PDB entry 1AFQ | X-ray diffraction, 1.80 A resolution | chains B and C of the 3 polymer chains in the assembly

[Chain B]
Molecule: Bovine gamma-chymotrypsin
Source organism: Bos taurus
Notes: EC 3.4.21.1
Reference sequence: P00766 (CTRA_BOVIN); numbering as in UniProt (aligned over 16-146)
Sequence (131 residues; row label = number of the first residue in the row):
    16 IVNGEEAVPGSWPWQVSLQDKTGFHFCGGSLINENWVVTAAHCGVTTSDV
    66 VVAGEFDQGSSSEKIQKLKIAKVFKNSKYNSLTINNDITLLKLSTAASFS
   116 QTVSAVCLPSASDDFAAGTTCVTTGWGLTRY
Disulfides: Cys-42/Cys-58
Residues lining bound ligands:
  - 0FG (D-leucyl-N-(4-fluorobenzyl)-L-phenylalaninamide), molecule 1: Ile-47, Cys-122, Leu-123, Pro-124, Ser-125
  - 0FG, molecule 2: His-57, Tyr-94, Ile-99
UniProt features mapped onto this chain:
  - active site (Charge relay system): His-57, Asp-102

[Chain C]
Molecule: Bovine gamma-chymotrypsin
Source organism: Bos taurus
Notes: EC 3.4.21.1
Reference sequence: P00766 (CTRA_BOVIN); residue numbers follow UniProt; this construct covers 150-245
Sequence (96 residues; numbered 150 to 245; the number before each row is that of its first residue):
   150 NTPDRLQQASLPLLSNTNCKKYWGTKIKDAMICAGASGVSSCMGDSGGPL
   200 VCKKNGAWTLVGIVSWGSSTCSTSTPGVYARVTALVNWVQQTLAAN
Disulfides: Cys-168/Cys-182, Cys-191/Cys-220
Residues lining bound ligands: 0FG (D-leucyl-N-(4-fluorobenzyl)-L-phenylalaninamide): Ser-189, Ser-190, Cys-191, Met-192, Ser-195, Val-213, Ser-214, Trp-215, Gly-216, Ser-217, Ser-218, Cys-220, Gly-226
UniProt features mapped onto this chain:
  - active site: Ser-195 (Charge relay system)

[Interface between chain B and chain C]
Inter-chain disulfides: Cys-136(B)/Cys-201(C)
Residue-residue contacts (149):
  Ile-16(B) with Gln-156(C); Gln-157(C); Ala-158(C), hydrophobic; Ser-189(C); Asp-194(C), hydrogen bond (backbone-side chain)
  Val-17(B) with Val-188(C); Ser-189(C), hydrogen bond (backbone-backbone); Cys-220(C), hydrophobic; Thr-222(C)
  Asn-18(B) with Gly-187(C), hydrogen bond (side chain-backbone); Val-188(C); Thr-222(C)
  Gly-19(B) with Gln-157(C)
  Glu-20(B) with Gln-156(C); Gln-157(C), hydrogen bond (backbone-backbone)
  Glu-21(B) with Arg-154(C), salt bridge; Leu-155(C); Gln-156(C)
  Ala-22(B) with Leu-155(C), hydrogen bond (backbone-backbone); Gln-157(C)
  Trp-27(B) with Gln-157(C), hydrogen bond
  Trp-29(B) with Trp-207(C), hydrophobic
  Gln-30(B) with Leu-155(C); Pro-198(C)
  His-40(B) with Gly-193(C), hydrogen bond (side chain-backbone)
  Cys-42(B) with Ser-195(C)
  Gly-43(B) with Ser-195(C), hydrogen bond (backbone-backbone); Gly-196(C); Gly-197(C)
  Gly-44(B) with Gly-196(C); Gly-197(C)
  Ser-45(B) with Pro-198(C)
  Ile-47(B) with Val-238(C), hydrophobic; Leu-242(C), hydrophobic
  Asn-48(B) with Leu-242(C)
  Trp-51(B) with Leu-242(C), hydrophobic; Asn-245(C)
  Val-53(B) with Gly-196(C); Leu-209(C), hydrophobic; Ile-212(C), hydrophobic
  Thr-54(B) with Gly-196(C); Ile-212(C)
  Ala-55(B) with Gly-196(C); Ile-212(C); Val-213(C)
  His-57(B) with Ser-195(C), hydrogen bond; Ser-214(C)
  Cys-58(B) with Ser-195(C)
  Phe-71(B) with Asp-153(C); Arg-154(C); Leu-155(C), hydrogen bond (backbone-backbone)
  Asp-72(B) with Asp-153(C); Arg-154(C), salt bridge
  Gln-73(B) with Asp-153(C), hydrogen bond (backbone-backbone)
  Phe-89(B) with Trp-237(C); Thr-241(C); Asn-245(C)
  Asn-91(B) with Trp-237(C)
  Thr-98(B) with Met-180(C)
  Ile-99(B) with Met-180(C); Ser-214(C); Trp-215(C)
  Asn-100(B) with Lys-177(C); Ala-179(C); Met-180(C)
  Asn-101(B) with Ala-179(C); Leu-234(C)
  Asp-102(B) with Ser-214(C), hydrogen bond; Ala-229(C)
  Ile-103(B) with Ile-212(C), hydrophobic; Leu-234(C), hydrophobic; Trp-237(C), hydrophobic; Val-238(C), hydrophobic
  Leu-105(B) with Trp-237(C), hydrophobic; Thr-241(C); Leu-242(C), hydrophobic
  Lys-107(B) with Asn-245(C), hydrogen bond (side chain-backbone)
  Val-121(B) with Val-200(C), hydrophobic; Trp-207(C); Leu-209(C)
  Cys-122(B) with Trp-207(C), hydrogen bond (backbone-backbone); Thr-208(C); Leu-209(C), hydrogen bond (backbone-backbone)
  Leu-123(B) with Thr-208(C); Val-238(C), hydrophobic
  Pro-124(B) with Thr-208(C); Leu-209(C); Val-231(C); Thr-232(C); Val-235(C)
  Ser-125(B) with Thr-232(C)
  Ala-126(B) with Thr-232(C); Val-235(C); Asn-236(C)
  Asp-128(B) with Thr-232(C)
  Asp-129(B) with Lys-203(C), hydrogen bond (backbone-side chain)
  Phe-130(B) with Leu-162(C), hydrophobic; Lys-203(C); Val-210(C), hydrophobic
  Ala-131(B) with Leu-162(C)
  Ala-132(B) with Leu-162(C); Leu-163(C); Ser-164(C)
  Gly-133(B) with Leu-162(C), hydrogen bond (backbone-backbone)
  Thr-134(B) with Leu-160(C); Pro-161(C); Leu-162(C), hydrogen bond (backbone-backbone)
  Thr-135(B) with Ser-159(C); Leu-160(C)
  Cys-136(B) with Ala-158(C); Ser-159(C); Leu-160(C), hydrogen bond (backbone-backbone); Leu-162(C), hydrophobic; Val-200(C); Cys-201(C), disulfide
  Val-137(B) with Ala-158(C); Pro-198(C); Leu-199(C); Val-200(C), hydrogen bond (backbone-backbone)
  Thr-138(B) with Gln-157(C); Ala-158(C), hydrogen bond (backbone-backbone); Ser-190(C); Pro-198(C), hydrogen bond (side chain-backbone); Leu-199(C); Val-213(C)
  Thr-139(B) with Gln-156(C); Gln-157(C); Pro-198(C)
  Gly-140(B) with Leu-155(C); Gln-156(C), hydrogen bond (backbone-backbone); Asp-194(C)
  Trp-141(B) with Thr-151(C); Pro-152(C); Asp-153(C), hydrogen bond (side chain-backbone); Arg-154(C); Leu-155(C); Asp-194(C)
  Gly-142(B) with Pro-152(C); Met-192(C); Gly-193(C); Asp-194(C), hydrogen bond (backbone-side chain)
  Leu-143(B) with Asn-150(C); Thr-151(C); Cys-191(C); Met-192(C), hydrogen bond (backbone-backbone)
  Thr-144(B) with Pro-152(C)
  Tyr-146(B) with Met-192(C), hydrophobic; Ser-218(C); Thr-219(C)
Interface residues without a listed pair, chain B (64 interface residues in all): Phe-41, Gly-74, Lys-90, Thr-104
Interface residues without a listed pair, chain C (59 interface residues in all): Ala-206, Tyr-228

[Summary]
64 residues of chain B and 59 residues of chain C are in contact, with 1 disulfide bond, 26 hydrogen bonds and
2 salt bridges. Polar contacts include Glu-21(B)/Arg-154(C), Asp-72(B)/Arg-154(C) and Ile-16(B)/Asp-194(C).
One compound 0FG molecule is bound between chain B and chain C.
Chain B is Bovine gamma-chymotrypsin and chain C is Bovine gamma-chymotrypsin, both from Bos taurus; the
structure, Crystal structure of bovine gamma-chymotrypsin complexed with a synthetic inhibitor, was determined
by X-ray diffraction, deposited together with 1AB9.
